Entry 8C80 (electron microscopy, 3.40 A resolution); this record covers chains A and C of the 4 polymer chains in the assembly.

== Chain A ==
Protein: Protein ORM1
From: Saccharomyces cerevisiae
UniProt: P53224 (ORM1_YEAST); numbering as in UniProt (aligned over 1-222)
Sequence (222 residues; row label = number of the first residue in the row):
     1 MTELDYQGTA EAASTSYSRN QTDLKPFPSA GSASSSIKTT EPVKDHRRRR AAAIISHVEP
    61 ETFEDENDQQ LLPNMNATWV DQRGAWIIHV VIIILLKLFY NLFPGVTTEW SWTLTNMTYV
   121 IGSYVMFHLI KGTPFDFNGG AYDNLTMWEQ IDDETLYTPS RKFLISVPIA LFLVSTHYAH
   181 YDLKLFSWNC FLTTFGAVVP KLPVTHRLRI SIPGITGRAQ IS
Unresolved in the structure: 1-38
Differences from the reference sequence: engineered mutation Ala51 (Ser in P53224), Ala52 (Ser in P53224), Ala53 (Ser in P53224)
Curated features (UniProtKB/Swiss-Prot):
  - modified residue (Phosphoserine): Ser29, Ser32, Ser56
  - mutagenesis: Ser29 (S29A: Induces dysregulation of sphingolipid synthesis; when associated with 32-A--A-36 and 51-A--A-53), Ser32 to Ser36 (Induces dysregulation of sphingolipid synthesis; when associated with A-29 and 51-A--A-53)
Ligand contacts:
  - ergosterol (ERG), molecule 1: Thr194, Phe195, Val199
  - ergosterol (ERG), molecule 2: Thr194, Val198, Leu202, Val204
  - ergosterol (ERG), molecule 3: Phe195, Val204, Leu208
  - Q7G (2-{[(4-O-alpha-D-glucopyranosyl-alpha-D-glucopyranosyl)oxy]methyl}-4-{[(3beta,9beta,14beta,17beta,25R)-spirost-5-en-3-yl]oxy}butyl 4-O-alpha-D-glucopyranosyl-alpha-D-glucopyranoside): Arg50, Leu129, Ile130, Lys131, Asp143, Gln220
  - Z8A (N-[(2S,3S,4R)-1,3,4-trihydroxyoctadecan-2-yl]hexacosanamide): Asn76, Trp79, His89, Ile92, Met117, Thr118, Tyr119, Ile121, Gly122, Val125, Met126, Ile130, Pro134, Met147
What the authors report for this chain:
  - binding site for Z8A: Gly122, Met126 (proposed by the authors, not directly observed)

== Chain C ==
Protein: Serine palmitoyltransferase 2
From: Saccharomyces cerevisiae
Notes: EC 2.3.1.50
UniProt: P40970 (LCB2_YEAST); numbering as in UniProt (aligned over 1-561)
Sequence (561 residues; each row starts with the number of its first residue):
     1 MSTPANYTRV PLCEPEELPD DIQKENEYGT LDSPGHLYQV KSRHGKPLPE PVVDTPPYYI
    61 SLLTYLNYLI LIILGHVHDF LGMTFQKNKH LDLLEHDGLA PWFSNFESFY VRRIKMRIDD
   121 CFSRPTTGVP GRFIRCIDRI SHNINEYFTY SGAVYPCMNL SSYNYLGFAQ SKGQCTDAAL
   181 ESVDKYSIQS GGPRAQIGTT DLHIKAEKLV ARFIGKEDAL VFSMGYGTNA NLFNAFLDKK
   241 CLVISDELNH TSIRTGVRLS GAAVRTFKHG DMVGLEKLIR EQIVLGQPKT NRPWKKILIC
   301 AEGLFSMEGT LCNLPKLVEL KKKYKCYLFI DEAHSIGAMG PTGRGVCEIF GVDPKDVDIL
   361 MGTFTKSFGA AGGYIAADQW IIDRLRLDLT TVSYSESMPA PVLAQTISSL QTISGEICPG
   421 QGTERLQRIA FNSRYLRLAL QRLGFIVYGV ADSPVIPLLL YCPSKMPAFS RMMLQRRIAV
   481 VVVAYPATPL IESRVRFCMS ASLTKEDIDY LLRHVSEVGD KLNLKSNSGK SSYDGKRQRW
   541 DIEEVIRRTP EDCKDDKYFV N
Unresolved in the structure: 1-6
Curated features (UniProtKB/Swiss-Prot):
  - modified residue: Lys366 (N6-(pyridoxal phosphate)lysine)
  - mutagenesis: His334 (H334F: Loss of activity. No effect on interaction with LCB1), Lys366 (K366T: Loss of activity. No effect on interaction with LCB1)
Glycans and other covalent adducts: pyridoxal phosphate (PLP) linked to Lys366
Ligand contacts:
  - pyridoxal phosphate (PLP): Met224, Gly225, Tyr226, His250, Ser252, Glu302, Asp331, Ala333, His334, Met361, Thr363, Thr365, Gly372
  - Q7G (2-{[(4-O-alpha-D-glucopyranosyl-alpha-D-glucopyranosyl)oxy]methyl}-4-{[(3beta,9beta,14beta,17beta,25R)-spirost-5-en-3-yl]oxy}butyl 4-O-alpha-D-glucopyranosyl-alpha-D-glucopyranoside): Phe80, Met83, Thr84, Asn105, Phe106
  - Z8A (N-[(2S,3S,4R)-1,3,4-trihydroxyoctadecan-2-yl]hexacosanamide): Tyr65, Tyr68, Leu69, Ile72, Ile73, His76, Tyr485, Leu490
What the authors report for this chain:
  - binding site for pyridoxal phosphate: Lys366
  - binding site for Z8A: Tyr485
  - mutagenesis - Y485S: increased catalytic activity
  - mutagenesis - Y485S: unchanged growth
  - mutagenesis - Y110S: abolished growth
  - mutagenesis - Y110S: decreased catalytic activity
  - binding site for Z8A: Leu69 (proposed by the authors, not directly observed)
  - catalytic residues: Lys366 (citing earlier work)

== Chain A / chain C interface ==
Pairs across the interface (26; chain A residue first):
  Phe63(A) with Pro288(C), hydrophobic
  Glu66(A) with Arg265(C), salt bridge
  Asn67(A) with Gly261(C); Ala262(C); Ala263(C)
  Asp68(A) with Arg258(C), salt bridge
  Gln70(A) with Val264(C); Arg265(C); Thr266(C)
  Leu71(A) with Val264(C), hydrophobic
  Met75(A) with Tyr485(C), hydrogen bond (backbone-side chain); Pro486(C)
  Arg83(A) with Thr55(C); Pro56(C), hydrogen bond (side chain-backbone); Tyr58(C); Tyr65(C), hydrogen bond (backbone-side chain)
  Gly84(A) with Tyr65(C)
  Ile88(A) with Leu66(C), hydrophobic
  Ile130(A) with Phe106(C), hydrophobic
  Thr133(A) with Phe106(C); Glu107(C)
  Pro134(A) with Phe106(C); Glu107(C)
  Phe135(A) with Glu107(C)
  Asp136(A) with Glu107(C)
  Asn138(A) with Arg258(C)
Other interface residues (no listed pair), chain A (24 interface residues in all): Leu72, Pro73, Trp79, Gln82, Ala85, Val91, Gly132, Phe137
Other interface residues (no listed pair), chain C (21 interface residues in all): Leu62, Tyr110, Glu247, Arg254
Interface features reported in the paper:
  - interface residues, chain C: Tyr58(C)

== Summary ==
24 residues of chain A and 21 residues of chain C are in contact, with 3 hydrogen bonds and 2 salt bridges.
Polar pairs include Glu66(A)-Arg265(C), Asp68(A)-Arg258(C) and Met75(A)-Tyr485(C). Compound Z8A and compound
Q7G are bound between chain A and chain C. The paper reports the catalytic residue Lys366(C); Y485S of chain C
increases catalytic activity.
Chain A is Protein ORM1 and chain C is Serine palmitoyltransferase 2, both from Saccharomyces cerevisiae; the
structure, Cryo-EM structure of the yeast SPT-Orm1-Monomer complex, was determined by electron microscopy
(same publication as 8C81 and 8C82).
